3ZTJ - chains D and I of the 12 polymer chains in the assembly; structure by X-ray diffraction, 3.41 A resolution.

[Chain D]
Molecule: Hemagglutinin HA2 chain
From: Influenza A virus
UniProtKB: P03437 (HEMA_I68A0); residues 1-175 here correspond to UniProt positions 346-520 (UniProt number = residue number + 345)
Amino-acid sequence (175 residues; numbered 1 to 175; the number before each row is that of its first residue):
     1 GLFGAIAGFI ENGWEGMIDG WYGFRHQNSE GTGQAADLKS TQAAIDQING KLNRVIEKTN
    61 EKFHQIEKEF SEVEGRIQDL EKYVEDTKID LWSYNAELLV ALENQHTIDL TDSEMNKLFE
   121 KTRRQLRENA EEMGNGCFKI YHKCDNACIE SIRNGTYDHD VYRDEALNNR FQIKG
Disordered / not traced: 173-175
Disulfides: Cys144-Cys148
Covalently attached groups: N-acetylglucosamine (NAG) linked to Asn154

[Chain I]
Molecule: FI6V3 antibody heavy chain
From: Homo sapiens
Notes: antibody fragment or engineered binder
Amino-acid sequence (226 residues; each row starts with the number of its first residue; a row labelled like 82A-82C holds insertion residues (82A, then the next letters in order)):
     1 QVQLVESGGG VVQPGRSLRL SCAASGFTFS TYAMHWVRQA PGKGLEWVAV IS
   52A Y
    53 DANYKYYADS VKGRFTISRD NSKNTLYLQM
82A-82C NSL
    83 RAEDTAVYYC AKDSQLRS
100A-100L LLYFEWLSQGYF
   101 DYWGQGTLVT VSSASTKGPS VFPLAPSSGG TAALGCLVKD YFPEPVTVSW NSGALTSGVH
   161 TFPAVLQSSG LYSLSSVVTV PSSSLGTQTY ICNVNHKPSN TKVDKRVEPK
Disulfides: Cys22-Cys92, Cys136-Cys192

[Chain D / chain I interface]
Contacting residue pairs - 21 pairs, chain D then chain I:
  Ile18(D) with Phe100D(I)
  Asp19(D) with Phe100D(I); Trp100F(I), hydrogen bond (backbone-side chain)
  Gly20(D) with Phe100D(I)
  Trp21(D) with Phe100D(I)
  Leu38(D) with Trp100F(I), hydrophobic
  Thr41(D) with Trp100F(I)
  Gln42(D) with Trp100F(I); Leu100G(I); Ser100H(I), hydrogen bond
  Ile45(D) with Leu100A(I), hydrophobic; Tyr100C(I), hydrophobic; Leu100G(I), hydrophobic
  Asn49(D) with Leu98(I); Arg99(I), hydrogen bond (side chain-backbone); Ser100(I); Leu100A(I), hydrogen bond (side chain-backbone)
  Leu52(D) with Tyr52A(I)
  Asn53(D) with Leu98(I); Arg99(I)
  Glu57(D) with Arg99(I), salt bridge
Also at the interface, not in a pair above, chain D (14 interface residues in all): Ile48, Ile56

[Overview]
The interface between chain D and chain I involves 14 residues on one side and 10 on the other, with 4
hydrogen bonds and 1 salt bridge. Polar pairs include Glu57(D)-Arg99(I), Asp19(D)-Trp100F(I) and
Gln42(D)-Ser100H(I). N-acetylglucosamine is covalently linked to Asn154(D).
Here chain D is Hemagglutinin HA2 chain (Influenza A virus) and chain I is FI6V3 antibody heavy chain (Homo
sapiens). Entry 3ZTJ (Structure of influenza A neutralizing antibody selected from cultures of single human
plasma cells in complex ...) was determined by X-ray diffraction (same publication as 3ZTN).
